Entry 7U0A (X-ray diffraction, 1.70 A resolution); this record covers chains A and H of the 3 polymer chains in the assembly.

Chain A:
Name: SARS-CoV-2 S fusion peptide
Chain sequence (14 residues; row label = number of the first residue in the row):
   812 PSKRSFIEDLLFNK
Not modelled in the structure: 825
What the authors report for this chain:
  - conformationally variable residues: Pro-812 to Arg-815

Chain H:
Name: Heavy chain Fab C77G12
Organism: Homo sapiens
Notes: antibody fragment or engineered binder
Chain sequence (225 residues; each row starts with the number of its first residue):
     1 EVQLVESGGGVVQPGRSLRISCAVSGFTFGSYAMHWVRQAPGKGLEWVGV
    51 MSSDGHNEYYADSVKGRFTISRDNSRNKLYLEMNNLRVDDTAVFYCARGS
   101 DYVDDSPPLHYWGQGTLVTVSSASTKGPSVFPLAPSSKSTSGGTAALGCL
   151 VKDYFPEPVTVSWNSGALTSGVHTFPAVLQSSGLYSLSSVVTVPSSSLGT
   201 QTYICNVNHKPSNTKVDKRVEPKSC
Disulfides: Cys-22/Cys-96, Cys-149/Cys-205

Chain A / chain H interface:
Pairs across the interface (31; chain A residue first):
  Ser-813(A) / Ser-31(H)  hydrogen bond (backbone-side chain)
  Lys-814(A) / Ser-31(H)
  Lys-814(A) / Ser-53(H)
  Lys-814(A) / Asp-54(H)  salt bridge
  Lys-814(A) / Tyr-102(H)
  Arg-815(A) / Ser-31(H)  hydrogen bond (backbone-backbone)
  Arg-815(A) / Tyr-32(H)
  Arg-815(A) / Ser-100(H)
  Arg-815(A) / Asp-101(H)  salt bridge
  Arg-815(A) / Tyr-102(H)  hydrogen bond (backbone-backbone)
  Arg-815(A) / Val-103(H)
  Arg-815(A) / Asp-104(H)  salt bridge
  Ser-816(A) / Ser-31(H)
  Ser-816(A) / Tyr-32(H)
  Ser-816(A) / Ala-33(H)  hydrogen bond (side chain-backbone)
  Ser-816(A) / Gly-99(H)
  Ser-816(A) / Ser-100(H)  hydrogen bond (side chain-backbone)
  Phe-817(A) / Ser-100(H)
  Phe-817(A) / Tyr-102(H)  hydrophobic
  Ile-818(A) / Ser-100(H)
  Ile-818(A) / Pro-108(H)
  Glu-819(A) / Ala-33(H)
  Glu-819(A) / His-35(H)  salt bridge
  Glu-819(A) / Gly-99(H)
  Glu-819(A) / Ser-100(H)  hydrogen bond
  Glu-819(A) / Pro-108(H)
  Phe-823(A) / Val-50(H)  hydrophobic
  Phe-823(A) / Ser-52(H)
  Phe-823(A) / Asn-57(H)
  Phe-823(A) / Glu-58(H)
  Phe-823(A) / Tyr-59(H)  hydrophobic
Interface residues without a listed pair, chain A (10 interface residues in all): Pro-812, Asp-820

In short:
Chain A and chain H form an interface of 10 and 18 residues respectively; the contacts include 6 hydrogen
bonds and 4 salt bridges. Polar pairs include Lys-814(A)/Asp-54(H), Arg-815(A)/Asp-101(H) and
Arg-815(A)/Asp-104(H). The paper reports conformational variability at Pro-812(A).
Here chain A is SARS-CoV-2 S fusion peptide and chain H is Heavy chain Fab C77G12 (Homo sapiens). Entry 7U0A
(Crystal Structure of C77G12 Fab in complex with SARS-CoV-2 S fusion peptide) was determined by X-ray
diffraction (same publication as 7U09).
